Entry 6SES (X-ray diffraction, 2.00 A resolution); this record covers chains B and F of the 6 polymer chains in the assembly.

Chain B:
Molecule: Tubulin beta-2B chain
From: Bos taurus
UniProtKB: Q6B856 (TBB2B_BOVIN); the author numbering skips numbers that UniProt does not, so the offset changes along the chain: 1-42 = UniProt 1-42; 45-360 = UniProt 43-358; 369-455 = UniProt 359-445
Chain sequence (445 residues; row label = number of the first residue in the row; note: 10 numbers in that range are skipped by the numbering (no residue carries them; nothing is unmodelled there)):
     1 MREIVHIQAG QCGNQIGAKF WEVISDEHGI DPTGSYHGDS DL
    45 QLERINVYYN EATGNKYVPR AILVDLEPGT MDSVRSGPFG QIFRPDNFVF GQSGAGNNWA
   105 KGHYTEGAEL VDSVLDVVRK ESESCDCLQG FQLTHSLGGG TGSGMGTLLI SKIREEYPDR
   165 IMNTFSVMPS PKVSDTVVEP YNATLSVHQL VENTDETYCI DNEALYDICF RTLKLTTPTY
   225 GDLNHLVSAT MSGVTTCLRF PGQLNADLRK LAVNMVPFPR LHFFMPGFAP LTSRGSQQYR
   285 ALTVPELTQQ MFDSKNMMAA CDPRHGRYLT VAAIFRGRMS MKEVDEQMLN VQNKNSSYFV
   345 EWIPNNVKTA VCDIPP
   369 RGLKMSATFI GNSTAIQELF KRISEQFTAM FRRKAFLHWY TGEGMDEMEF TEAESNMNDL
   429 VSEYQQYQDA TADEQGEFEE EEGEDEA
Disordered / not traced: 279-281, 439-455
Curated features (UniProtKB/Swiss-Prot):
  - motif: Met-1 to Ile-4 (MREI motif)
  - binding site (GTP): Gln-11, Glu-71, Ser-140, Gly-144, Thr-145, Gly-146, Asn-206, Asn-228
  - binding site (Mg(2+)): Glu-71
  - modified residue: Ser-40 (Phosphoserine), Thr-57 (Phosphothreonine), Lys-60 (N6-acetyllysine), Ser-174 (Phosphoserine), Thr-287 (Phosphothreonine), Thr-292 (Phosphothreonine), Arg-320 (Omega-N-methylarginine), Glu-448 (5-glutamyl polyglutamate)
  - cross-link (Glycyl lysine isopeptide (Lys-Gly)): Lys-60 (interchain with G-Cter in ubiquitin), Lys-326 (interchain with G-Cter in ubiquitin)
Ion coordination: Mg2+: Gln-11 (together with GDP)
Residues lining bound ligands:
  - GDP (guanosine-5'-diphosphate): Gly-10, Gln-11, Cys-12, Gln-15, Ile-16, Asp-69, Ala-99, Asn-101, Ser-140, Gly-142, Gly-143, Gly-144, Thr-145, Gly-146, Ser-147, Val-171, Pro-173, Val-177, Asp-179, Glu-183, Asn-206, Leu-209, Tyr-224, Leu-227, Asn-228
  - L95 ([(3Z,5S,6S,7S,8R,9S,11Z,13S,14S,15S,16Z,18S)-5,7,9,11,13,15-hexamethyl-19-[(2S,3R)-3-methyl-6-oxidanylidene-oxan-2-yl]-8,14,18-tris(oxidanyl)nonadeca-3,11,16-trien-6-yl] carbamate): Cys-213, Leu-217, Leu-219, Asp-226, His-229, Leu-230, Ala-233, Phe-272, Pro-274, Leu-275, Thr-276, Ser-277, Arg-278, Gln-282, Arg-369, Gly-370, Leu-371
Reported in the primary citation:
  - conformationally variable residues (side-chain flip): Arg-278
  - binding site for L95: Arg-278, Arg-369

Chain F:
Molecule: Tubulin-Tyrosine Ligase
From: Gallus gallus
UniProtKB: E1BQ43 (E1BQ43_CHICK); numbering as in UniProt (aligned over 1-378)
Chain sequence (384 residues; row label = number of the first residue in the row):
     1 MYTFVVRDEN SSVYAEVSRL LLATGQWKRL RKDNPRFNLM LGERNRLPFG RLGHEPGLVQ
    61 LVNYYRGADK LCRKASLVKL IKTSPELSES CTWFPESYVI YPTNLKTPVA PAQNGIRHLI
   121 NNTRTDEREV FLAAYNRRRE GREGNVWIAK SSAGAKGEGI LISSEASELL DFIDEQGQVH
   181 VIQKYLEKPL LLEPGHRKFD IRSWVLVDHL YNIYLYREGV LRTSSEPYNS ANFQDKTCHL
   241 TNHCIQKEYS KNYGRYEEGN EMFFEEFNQY LMDALNTTLE NSILLQIKHI IRSCLMCIEP
   301 AISTKHLHYQ SFQLFGFDFM VDEELKVWLI EVNGAPACAQ KLYAELCQGI VDVAISSVFP
   361 LADTGQKTSQ PTSIFIKLHH HHHH
Disordered / not traced: 89-90, 103-125, 142-143, 152-158, 173-178, 232-233, 240-253, 362-372, 381-384
Differences from the reference sequence: expression tag (379-384)
Ion coordination: Mg2+: Glu-331, Asn-333 (together with AMP-PCP)
Residues lining bound ligands: AMP-PCP (ACP; phosphomethylphosphonic acid adenylate ester): Lys-74, Ile-148, Lys-150, Gln-183, Lys-184, Tyr-185, Leu-186, Lys-198, Asp-200, Arg-202, Arg-222, His-239, Asp-318, Met-320, Ile-330, Glu-331, Asn-333

How chain B and chain F interact:
Residue-residue contacts (13; chain B residue first):
  Leu-333(B) with Arg-36(F); Pro-56(F); Gly-57(F)
  Gln-336(B) with Arg-36(F)
  Asn-337(B) with Arg-36(F), hydrogen bond; Leu-58(F)
  Ser-340(B) with Lys-28(F), hydrogen bond; Leu-30(F); Asn-34(F)
  Ser-341(B) with Lys-28(F), hydrogen bond
  Glu-345(B) with Arg-31(F), salt bridge; Asn-34(F), hydrogen bond; Pro-35(F)
Other interface residues (no listed pair), chain B (8 interface residues in all): Lys-338, Asn-349
Other interface residues (no listed pair), chain F (13 interface residues in all): Met-1, Thr-3, Asp-33, Glu-55

Overview:
The interface between chain B and chain F involves 8 residues on one side and 13 on the other; the contacts
include 4 hydrogen bonds and 1 salt bridge. Polar pairs include Glu-345(B)/Arg-31(F), Asn-337(B)/Arg-36(F) and
Ser-340(B)/Lys-28(F). From the paper: a binding site for L95 at Arg-278(B) and Arg-369(B); conformational
variability at Arg-278(B).
Chain B is Tubulin beta-2B chain (Bos taurus) and chain F is Tubulin-Tyrosine Ligase (Gallus gallus); the
structure, Tubulin-B2 complex, was determined by X-ray diffraction.
